Entry 7WPQ (electron microscopy, 3.27 A resolution); this record covers chains A and B of the 8 polymer chains in the assembly.

Chain A (and B):
Protein: von Willebrand antigen 2
Organism: Homo sapiens
Notes: fragment: D1D2 domain; chain B of this document is another copy of the same molecule, construct and numbering; everything in this record applies to it too
UniProtKB: P04275 (VWF_HUMAN); residue numbers follow UniProt; this construct covers 23-763
Amino-acid sequence (741 residues; numbered 23 to 763; the number before each row is that of its first residue):
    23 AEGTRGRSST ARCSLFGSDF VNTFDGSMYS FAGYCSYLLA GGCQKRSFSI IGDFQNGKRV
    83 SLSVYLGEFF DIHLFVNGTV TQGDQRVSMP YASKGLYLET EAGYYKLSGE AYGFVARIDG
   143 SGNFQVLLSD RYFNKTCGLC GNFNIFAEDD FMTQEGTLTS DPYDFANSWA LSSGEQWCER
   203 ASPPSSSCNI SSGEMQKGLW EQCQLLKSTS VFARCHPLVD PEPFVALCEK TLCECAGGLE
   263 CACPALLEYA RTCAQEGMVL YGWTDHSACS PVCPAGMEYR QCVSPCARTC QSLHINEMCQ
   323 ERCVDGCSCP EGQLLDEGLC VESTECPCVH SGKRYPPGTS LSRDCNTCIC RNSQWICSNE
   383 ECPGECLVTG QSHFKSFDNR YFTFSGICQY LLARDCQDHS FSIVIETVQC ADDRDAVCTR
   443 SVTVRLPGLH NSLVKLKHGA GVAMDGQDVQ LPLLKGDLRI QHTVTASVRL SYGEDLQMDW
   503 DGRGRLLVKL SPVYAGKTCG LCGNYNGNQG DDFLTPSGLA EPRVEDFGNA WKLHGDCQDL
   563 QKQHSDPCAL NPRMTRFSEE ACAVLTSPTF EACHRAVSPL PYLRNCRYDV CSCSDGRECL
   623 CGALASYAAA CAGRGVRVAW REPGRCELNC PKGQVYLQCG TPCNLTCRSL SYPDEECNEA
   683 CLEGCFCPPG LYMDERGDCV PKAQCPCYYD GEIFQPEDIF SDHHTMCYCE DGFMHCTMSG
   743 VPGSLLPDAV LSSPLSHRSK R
Unresolved in the structure: 23-29, 741-763
Swiss-Prot annotation at these positions:
  - glycosylation (N-linked (GlcNAc...) asparagine): Asn99, Asn156, Asn211, Asn666
Disulfides: Cys35-Cys162, Cys57-Cys200, Cys65-Cys159, Cys210-Cys255, Cys225-Cys250, Cys237-Cys275, Cys257-Cys263, Cys265-Cys291, Cys295-Cys329, Cys304-Cys325, Cys308-Cys321, Cys312-Cys348, Cys331-Cys342, Cys350-Cys372, Cys367-Cys384, Cys370-Cys379, Cys388-Cys524, Cys410-Cys559, Cys418-Cys521, Cys432-Cys440, Cys570-Cys613, Cys584-Cys608, Cys595-Cys633, Cys615-Cys621, Cys623-Cys648, Cys652-Cys687, Cys661-Cys683, Cys665-Cys679, Cys669-Cys707, Cys689-Cys701, Cys709-Cys731, Cys729-Cys738
Covalent attachments: N-acetylglucosamine (NAG) linked to Asn99, Asn156
Ion coordination: Ca2+ site 1: Asp47, Asn164, Asn166, Phe168, Asp172; Ca2+ site 2: Asp400, Asn528, Asn530, Asp533, Asp534
What the authors report for this chain:
  - self-association interface (contacts with another copy of this molecule); pairs are residue here / residue on that copy: His460-Asp720, His460-Phe716 (cation-pi contact)
  - mutagenesis - Y87S: decreased binding to D'D3 monomer
  - mutagenesis - Y87S: unchanged binding to von Willebrand antigen 2 (chain A)

How chain A and chain B interact:
Contacting residue pairs (67):
  Ser58(A) - Arg575(B)  hydrogen bond
  Arg68(A) - Leu572(B)  hydrogen bond (side chain-backbone)
  Tyr87(A) - Pro574(B)  hydrophobic
  Tyr87(A) - Arg575(B)  hydrogen bond
  Gly89(A) - Pro574(B)
  Glu90(A) - Asp568(B)
  Glu90(A) - Cys570(B)
  Glu90(A) - Ala571(B)
  Glu90(A) - Thr577(B)
  Gln176(A) - Asp434(B)
  Gln176(A) - Asp435(B)  hydrogen bond
  Gln176(A) - Arg436(B)
  Glu177(A) - Gln431(B)
  Glu177(A) - Ala433(B)
  Glu177(A) - Asp434(B)
  Glu177(A) - Arg436(B)  hydrogen bond (backbone-side chain)
  Asn189(A) - Asp434(B)
  Ser190(A) - Asp434(B)
  Leu193(A) - Leu572(B)
  Leu193(A) - Asn573(B)
  Leu193(A) - Arg575(B)  hydrogen bond (backbone-side chain)
  Ser194(A) - Asn573(B)
  Ser194(A) - Arg575(B)
  Ser194(A) - Met576(B)
  Ser195(A) - Arg575(B)  hydrogen bond
  Ser195(A) - Met576(B)
  Gly196(A) - Phe579(B)
  Glu197(A) - Arg578(B)  salt bridge
  Gln198(A) - Arg575(B)
  Trp199(A) - Phe579(B)  hydrophobic
  Trp199(A) - Asp617(B)
  Trp199(A) - Gly618(B)
  Trp199(A) - Arg619(B)
  Gln431(A) - Glu177(B)
  Ala433(A) - Glu177(B)
  Asp434(A) - Gln176(B)
  Asp434(A) - Glu177(B)
  Asp434(A) - Asn189(B)
  Asp434(A) - Ser190(B)
  Asp435(A) - Gln176(B)  hydrogen bond
  Arg436(A) - Gln176(B)
  Arg436(A) - Glu177(B)  hydrogen bond (side chain-backbone)
  Asp568(A) - Glu90(B)
  Cys570(A) - Glu90(B)
  Ala571(A) - Glu90(B)
  Leu572(A) - Arg68(B)  hydrogen bond (backbone-side chain)
  Leu572(A) - Leu193(B)
  Asn573(A) - Leu193(B)
  Asn573(A) - Ser194(B)
  Pro574(A) - Ser71(B)
  Pro574(A) - Tyr87(B)  hydrophobic
  Pro574(A) - Gly89(B)
  Arg575(A) - Ser58(B)  hydrogen bond
  Arg575(A) - Tyr87(B)  hydrogen bond
  Arg575(A) - Leu193(B)  hydrogen bond (side chain-backbone)
  Arg575(A) - Ser194(B)
  Arg575(A) - Ser195(B)  hydrogen bond
  Arg575(A) - Gln198(B)
  Met576(A) - Ser194(B)
  Met576(A) - Ser195(B)
  Thr577(A) - Glu90(B)
  Arg578(A) - Glu197(B)  salt bridge
  Phe579(A) - Gly196(B)
  Phe579(A) - Trp199(B)  hydrophobic
  Asp617(A) - Trp199(B)
  Gly618(A) - Trp199(B)
  Arg619(A) - Trp199(B)
Other interface residues (no listed pair), chain A (39 interface residues in all): Cys65, Ser71, Ile73, Arg202
Other interface residues (no listed pair), chain B (39 interface residues in all): Cys65, Ile73, Arg202

In short:
Chain A and chain B each contribute 39 residues to their interface; the contacts include 14 hydrogen bonds and
2 salt bridges. Polar contacts include Glu197(A)-Arg578(B), Ser58(A)-Arg575(B) and Arg68(A)-Leu572(B).
N-acetylglucosamine is covalently linked to Asn99(A) and Asn156(A). The paper reports that Y87S of chain A
reduces binding to D'D3 monomer; a self-association interface involving His460(A).
Chain A and chain B are both von Willebrand antigen 2 (Homo sapiens); the structure, Cryo-EM structure of VWF
D'D3 dimer complexed with D1D2 at 3.27 angstron resolution (2 units), was determined by electron microscopy
together with 7WPP, 7WPR, 7WPS and 7WQT from the same study.
